6ZPJ - chains A and B; structure by X-ray diffraction, 1.90 A resolution.

[Chain A (and B)]
Protein: Leishmania mexicana KKT4
Source organism: Leishmania mexicana (strain MHOM/GT/2001/U1103)
Notes: chain B of this document is another copy of the same molecule, construct and numbering; everything in this record applies to it too
UniProt: E9AN40 (E9AN40_LEIMU); residue numbers follow UniProt; this construct covers 184-284
Chain sequence (126 residues; row label = number of the first residue in the row):
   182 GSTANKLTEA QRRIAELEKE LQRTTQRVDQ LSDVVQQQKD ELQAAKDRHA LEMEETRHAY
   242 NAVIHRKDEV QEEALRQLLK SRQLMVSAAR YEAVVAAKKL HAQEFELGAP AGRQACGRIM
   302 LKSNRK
Not modelled in the structure: 292-307 (chain B: 259-307)
Sequence notes: expression tag (182-183); engineered mutation Q218 (Arg in E9AN40); cloning artifact (285-307)

[Interface between chain A and chain B]
Residue-residue contacts (75; chain A residue first):
  T184(A) - A185(B)
  A185(A) - T184(B)
  K187(A) - L188(B)
  L188(A) - T184(B)
  L188(A) - K187(B)
  L188(A) - L188(B)
  A191(A) - A191(B)  hydrophobic
  A191(A) - I195(B)
  R194(A) - I195(B)
  R194(A) - E199(B)  salt bridge
  I195(A) - A191(B)
  I195(A) - R194(B)
  I195(A) - I195(B)  hydrophobic
  I195(A) - L198(B)  hydrophobic
  L198(A) - I195(B)
  L198(A) - L198(B)  hydrophobic
  L198(A) - E199(B)
  L198(A) - L202(B)  hydrophobic
  E199(A) - R194(B)  salt bridge
  E199(A) - L198(B)
  E201(A) - L202(B)
  L202(A) - E201(B)
  L202(A) - L202(B)  hydrophobic
  L202(A) - T205(B)
  T205(A) - L202(B)
  T205(A) - T205(B)
  T205(A) - T206(B)
  T205(A) - V209(B)
  T206(A) - T205(B)
  R208(A) - V209(B)
  V209(A) - T205(B)
  V209(A) - R208(B)
  V209(A) - V209(B)  hydrophobic
  V209(A) - L212(B)
  L212(A) - V209(B)
  L212(A) - L212(B)  hydrophobic
  L212(A) - S213(B)
  S213(A) - L212(B)
  V216(A) - V215(B)  hydrophobic
  V216(A) - V216(B)  hydrophobic
  V216(A) - Q219(B)  hydrogen bond (backbone-side chain)
  Q219(A) - V216(B)  hydrogen bond (side chain-backbone)
  Q219(A) - Q219(B)  hydrogen bond
  Q219(A) - K220(B)
  K220(A) - Q219(B)
  E222(A) - L223(B)
  L223(A) - E222(B)
  A226(A) - L223(B)  hydrophobic
  K227(A) - E222(B)  salt bridge
  H230(A) - A226(B)
  H230(A) - K227(B)
  H230(A) - H230(B)
  E233(A) - H230(B)  salt bridge
  E233(A) - M234(B)
  M234(A) - H230(B)
  M234(A) - E233(B)
  M234(A) - M234(B)  hydrophobic
  M234(A) - T237(B)
  T237(A) - M234(B)
  R238(A) - E233(B)  salt bridge
  R238(A) - T237(B)
  Y241(A) - T237(B)
  Y241(A) - R238(B)
  Y241(A) - Y241(B)  hydrophobic
  V244(A) - Y241(B)
  I245(A) - Y241(B)  hydrophobic
  I245(A) - K248(B)
  K248(A) - I245(B)
  K248(A) - K248(B)
  K248(A) - D249(B)  salt bridge
  D249(A) - K248(B)  salt bridge
  Q252(A) - K248(B)  hydrogen bond (side chain-backbone)
  Q252(A) - D249(B)
  Q252(A) - Q252(B)  hydrogen bond (backbone-side chain)
  L256(A) - Q252(B)
Also at the interface, not in a pair above, chain A (38 interface residues in all): V215, A255
Also at the interface, not in a pair above, chain B (37 interface residues in all): V244, A255

[Summary]
The interface between chain A and chain B involves 38 residues on one side and 37 on the other, with 5
hydrogen bonds and 7 salt bridges. Polar pairs include R194(A)-E199(B), K227(A)-E222(B) and E233(A)-H230(B).
Chain A and chain B are both Leishmania mexicana KKT4 (Leishmania mexicana (strain MHOM/GT/2001/U1103)); the
structure, Crystal structure of the unconventional kinetochore protein Leishmania mexicana KKT4 coiled coil
domain, was determined by X-ray diffraction, deposited together with 6ZPK and 6ZPM.
